1UNN - chains A and B of the 4 polymer chains in the assembly; structure by X-ray diffraction, 1.90 A resolution.

== Chain A (and B) ==
Protein: DNA polymerase III beta subunit
Source organism: Escherichia coli
Notes: EC 2.7.7.7; chain B of this document is another copy of the same molecule, construct and numbering; everything in this record applies to it too
UniProtKB: P00583 (DP3B_ECOLI); residues 1-366 here = UniProt positions 1-366
Sequence (366 residues; numbered 1 to 366; the number before each row is that of its first residue):
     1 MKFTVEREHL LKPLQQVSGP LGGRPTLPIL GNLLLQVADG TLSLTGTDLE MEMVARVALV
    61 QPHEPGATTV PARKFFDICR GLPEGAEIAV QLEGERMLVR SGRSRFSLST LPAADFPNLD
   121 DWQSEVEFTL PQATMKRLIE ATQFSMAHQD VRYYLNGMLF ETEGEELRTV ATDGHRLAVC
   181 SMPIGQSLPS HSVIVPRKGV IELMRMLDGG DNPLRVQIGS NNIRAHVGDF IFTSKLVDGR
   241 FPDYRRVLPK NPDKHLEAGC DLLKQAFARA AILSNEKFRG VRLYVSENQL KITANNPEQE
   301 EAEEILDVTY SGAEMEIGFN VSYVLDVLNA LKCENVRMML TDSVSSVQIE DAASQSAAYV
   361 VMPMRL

== Interface between chain A and chain B ==
Residue-residue contacts - 64 pairs, chain A then chain B:
  Pro71(A) - Glu300(B)
  Lys74(A) - Ile272(B)
  Lys74(A) - Asn296(B)
  Lys74(A) - Glu300(B)  salt bridge
  Asp77(A) - Ile272(B)
  Ile78(A) - Ile272(B)
  Gly81(A) - Arg269(B)  hydrogen bond (backbone-side chain)
  Leu82(A) - Arg269(B)
  Arg96(A) - Glu298(B)  hydrogen bond (side chain-backbone)
  Arg96(A) - Gln299(B)  hydrogen bond (side chain-backbone)
  Arg103(A) - Gln289(B)
  Arg103(A) - Glu303(B)
  Arg103(A) - Glu304(B)
  Arg103(A) - Ile305(B)  hydrogen bond (backbone-backbone)
  Ser104(A) - Arg269(B)
  Ser104(A) - Glu303(B)
  Ser104(A) - Glu304(B)  hydrogen bond
  Arg105(A) - Glu301(B)
  Arg105(A) - Ala302(B)
  Arg105(A) - Glu303(B)  hydrogen bond (backbone-backbone)
  Phe106(A) - Arg269(B)
  Phe106(A) - Leu273(B)  hydrophobic
  Phe106(A) - Glu301(B)
  Phe106(A) - Ala302(B)  hydrophobic
  Phe106(A) - Glu304(B)
  Ser107(A) - Leu273(B)
  Ser107(A) - Glu300(B)
  Ser107(A) - Glu301(B)  hydrogen bond (backbone-backbone)
  Leu108(A) - Leu273(B)  hydrophobic
  Leu108(A) - Glu300(B)
  Ser109(A) - Glu300(B)  hydrogen bond
  Arg269(A) - Gly81(B)  hydrogen bond (side chain-backbone)
  Arg269(A) - Leu82(B)
  Arg269(A) - Pro83(B)
  Arg269(A) - Ser104(B)
  Arg269(A) - Phe106(B)
  Ile272(A) - Lys74(B)
  Ile272(A) - Asp77(B)
  Ile272(A) - Ile78(B)
  Leu273(A) - Lys74(B)
  Leu273(A) - Phe106(B)  hydrophobic
  Leu273(A) - Ser107(B)
  Leu273(A) - Leu108(B)  hydrophobic
  Gln289(A) - Arg103(B)
  Asn296(A) - Lys74(B)
  Glu298(A) - Arg96(B)  hydrogen bond (backbone-side chain)
  Gln299(A) - Arg96(B)  hydrogen bond (backbone-side chain)
  Glu300(A) - Pro71(B)
  Glu300(A) - Lys74(B)  salt bridge
  Glu300(A) - Ser107(B)
  Glu300(A) - Leu108(B)
  Glu300(A) - Ser109(B)  hydrogen bond
  Glu301(A) - Phe106(B)
  Glu301(A) - Ser107(B)  hydrogen bond (backbone-backbone)
  Ala302(A) - Arg105(B)
  Ala302(A) - Phe106(B)  hydrophobic
  Glu303(A) - Arg103(B)
  Glu303(A) - Ser104(B)
  Glu303(A) - Arg105(B)  hydrogen bond (backbone-backbone)
  Glu304(A) - Arg103(B)
  Glu304(A) - Ser104(B)  hydrogen bond
  Glu304(A) - Phe106(B)
  Ile305(A) - Arg103(B)  hydrogen bond (backbone-backbone)
  Asp307(A) - Arg103(B)  salt bridge
Also at the interface, not in a pair above, chain A (30 interface residues in all): Pro83, Leu306

== In short ==
The interface between chain A and chain B involves 30 residues on one side and 28 on the other, with 16
hydrogen bonds and 3 salt bridges. Polar pairs include Lys74(A)-Glu300(B), Asp307(A)-Arg103(B) and
Gly81(A)-Arg269(B).
Both chains are DNA polymerase III beta subunit (Escherichia coli). Entry 1UNN (Complex of beta-clamp
processivity factor and little finger domain of PolIV) was determined by X-ray diffraction.
